PDB entry 8VDD | X-ray diffraction, 2.60 A resolution | chains A and B of the 3 polymer chains in the assembly

[Chain A]
Protein: MHC class II HLA-DQ-alpha chain
Organism: Homo sapiens
Reference sequence: Q30069 (Q30069_HUMAN); residues -1 to 182 here correspond to UniProt positions 1-184 (UniProt number = residue number + 2)
Amino-acid sequence (185 residues; numbered -1 to 183; the number before each row is that of its first residue; numbers below 1 keep their minus sign (Glu-1 is residue -1)):
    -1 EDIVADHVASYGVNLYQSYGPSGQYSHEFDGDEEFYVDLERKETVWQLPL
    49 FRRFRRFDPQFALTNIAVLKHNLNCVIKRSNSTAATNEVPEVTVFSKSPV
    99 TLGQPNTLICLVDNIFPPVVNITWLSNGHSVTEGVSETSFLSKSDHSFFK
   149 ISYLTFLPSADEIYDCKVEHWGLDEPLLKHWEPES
Not modelled in the structure: -1, 183
Differences from the reference sequence: engineered mutation Cys73 (Ile75 in Q30069); expression tag (183)
Disulfide bonds: Cys108-Cys164
Covalent attachments: N-acetylglucosamine (NAG) linked to Asn119

[Chain B]
Protein: MHC class II HLA-DQ-beta-1
Organism: Homo sapiens
Reference sequence: O19707 (O19707_HUMAN); residue numbers follow UniProt; this construct covers 1-192
Amino-acid sequence (192 residues; row label = number of the first residue in the row):
     1 RDSPEDFVYQFKGMCYFTNGTERVRLVTRYIYNREEYARFDSDVGVYRAV
    51 TPLGPPAAEYWNSQKEVLERTRAELDTVCRHNYQLELRTTLQRRVEPTVT
   101 ISPSRTEALNHHNLLVCSVTDFYPAQIKVRWFRNDQEETTGVVSTPLIRN
   151 GDWTFQILVMLEMTPQRGDVYTCHVEHPSLQNPIIVEWRAQS
Not modelled in the structure: 1-3, 104-113, 191-192
Disulfide bonds: Cys15-Cys79, Cys117-Cys173

[Chain A / chain B interface]
Contacting residue pairs (127):
  Ile1(A) - Arg25(B)
  Val2(A) - Thr18(B)
  Ala3(A) - Tyr16(B)  hydrophobic
  Ala3(A) - Phe17(B)
  Ala3(A) - Thr18(B)
  Asp4(A) - Phe17(B)  hydrogen bond (backbone-backbone)
  Asp4(A) - Thr18(B)
  Asp4(A) - Asn19(B)  hydrogen bond (side chain-backbone)
  His5(A) - Cys15(B)
  His5(A) - Tyr16(B)
  His5(A) - Phe17(B)  hydrogen bond (backbone-backbone)
  His5(A) - Tyr83(B)
  His5(A) - Leu91(B)
  Val6(A) - Cys15(B)
  Val6(A) - Tyr16(B)  hydrophobic
  Ala7(A) - Gly13(B)
  Ala7(A) - Met14(B)
  Ala7(A) - Cys15(B)  hydrogen bond (backbone-backbone)
  Ala7(A) - Phe17(B)  hydrophobic
  Ser8(A) - Gly13(B)
  Ser8(A) - Met14(B)
  Tyr9(A) - Gly13(B)  hydrogen bond (backbone-backbone)
  Tyr9(A) - Cys15(B)  hydrophobic
  Tyr9(A) - Val78(B)  hydrophobic
  Tyr9(A) - Asn82(B)
  Tyr9(A) - Glu86(B)  hydrogen bond
  Gly10(A) - Phe11(B)
  Gly10(A) - Lys12(B)
  Gly10(A) - Gly13(B)  hydrogen bond (backbone-backbone)
  Val11(A) - Phe11(B)
  Asn12(A) - Gln10(B)
  Asn12(A) - Phe11(B)  hydrogen bond (backbone-backbone)
  Leu13(A) - Val8(B)  hydrophobic
  Leu13(A) - Tyr9(B)
  Leu13(A) - Gln10(B)
  Tyr14(A) - Val8(B)
  Tyr14(A) - Tyr9(B)  hydrogen bond (backbone-backbone)
  Gln15(A) - Asp6(B)
  Gln15(A) - Phe7(B)
  Gln15(A) - Val8(B)
  Ser16(A) - Asp6(B)  hydrogen bond (backbone-side chain)
  Ser16(A) - Phe7(B)  hydrogen bond (backbone-backbone)
  Tyr17(A) - Pro4(B)  hydrophobic
  Tyr17(A) - Asp6(B)  hydrogen bond (backbone-side chain)
  Phe27(A) - Glu86(B)
  Phe27(A) - Thr90(B)
  Phe27(A) - Leu91(B)  hydrophobic
  Asp28(A) - Arg149(B)  hydrogen bond (backbone-side chain)
  Gly29(A) - Arg149(B)
  Asp30(A) - Tyr123(B)
  Asp30(A) - Arg149(B)  salt bridge
  Asp30(A) - Trp153(B)
  Glu31(A) - Trp153(B)  hydrogen bond (backbone-side chain)
  Glu32(A) - Glu86(B)
  Glu32(A) - Thr90(B)  hydrogen bond
  Glu32(A) - Trp153(B)
  Gln45(A) - Trp153(B)
  Leu46(A) - Arg93(B)
  Leu46(A) - Trp153(B)  hydrophobic
  Leu48(A) - Thr89(B)
  Phe49(A) - Thr89(B)
  Phe49(A) - Thr90(B)
  Phe49(A) - Trp153(B)  hydrophobic
  Phe52(A) - Thr89(B)
  Arg53(A) - Leu85(B)
  Arg53(A) - Glu86(B)  salt bridge
  Arg53(A) - Thr89(B)
  Leu67(A) - Tyr9(B)  hydrophobic
  Leu67(A) - Phe11(B)  hydrophobic
  Asn70(A) - Tyr9(B)  hydrogen bond
  Leu71(A) - Phe7(B)
  Leu71(A) - Val8(B)
  Leu71(A) - Tyr9(B)
  Leu71(A) - Tyr32(B)  hydrophobic
  Val74(A) - Tyr9(B)  hydrophobic
  Val74(A) - Tyr32(B)  hydrophobic
  Val74(A) - Leu53(B)  hydrophobic
  Ile75(A) - Phe7(B)  hydrophobic
  Ile75(A) - Tyr32(B)
  Arg77(A) - Leu53(B)  hydrogen bond (side chain-backbone)
  Arg77(A) - Pro56(B)
  Ser78(A) - Tyr32(B)  hydrogen bond
  Ser80(A) - Phe7(B)
  Thr81(A) - Phe7(B)
  Thr81(A) - Tyr32(B)  hydrogen bond (backbone-side chain)
  Thr81(A) - Asn33(B)  hydrogen bond (backbone-side chain)
  Ala82(A) - Glu5(B)
  Ala82(A) - Asp6(B)
  Ala82(A) - Phe7(B)
  Ala82(A) - Asn33(B)
  Ala83(A) - Asp6(B)  hydrogen bond (backbone-backbone)
  Ala83(A) - Asn33(B)
  Glu86(A) - Arg34(B)  salt bridge
  Phe93(A) - Ile148(B)  hydrophobic
  Phe93(A) - Gln156(B)
  Ser94(A) - Gln156(B)  hydrogen bond (backbone-side chain)
  Lys95(A) - Thr120(B)
  Lys95(A) - Asp121(B)
  Lys95(A) - Asn150(B)
  Lys95(A) - Asp152(B)  salt bridge
  Lys95(A) - Thr154(B)
  Lys95(A) - Gln156(B)
  Ser96(A) - Asp121(B)  hydrogen bond
  Pro97(A) - Thr100(B)
  Pro97(A) - Thr120(B)
  Ile107(A) - Asn150(B)
  Phe114(A) - Gln10(B)
  Phe114(A) - Asn33(B)
  Phe114(A) - Arg34(B)
  Pro115(A) - Asp6(B)
  Pro116(A) - Val8(B)
  Ser140(A) - Lys12(B)
  Lys141(A) - Lys12(B)  hydrogen bond (backbone-side chain)
  Asp143(A) - Arg34(B)  salt bridge
  His144(A) - Gln10(B)  hydrogen bond (backbone-side chain)
  His144(A) - Lys12(B)  hydrogen bond
  His144(A) - Ile31(B)
  His144(A) - Arg34(B)
  His144(A) - Glu36(B)  salt bridge
  Ser145(A) - Arg34(B)
  Phe146(A) - Gln10(B)
  Ile149(A) - Asn150(B)
  Ile149(A) - Gly151(B)
  Tyr151(A) - Asn150(B)  hydrogen bond (side chain-backbone)
  Tyr151(A) - Gly151(B)  hydrogen bond (side chain-backbone)
  Tyr151(A) - Asp152(B)  hydrogen bond (side chain-backbone)
  Trp169(A) - Pro4(B)
Also at the interface, not in a pair above, chain A (61 interface residues in all): His25, Thr136
Also at the interface, not in a pair above, chain B (52 interface residues in all): Gly20, Arg29, Tyr30, Tyr37, Trp61, Cys79, Arg88

[In short]
The interface between chain A and chain B involves 61 residues on one side and 52 on the other, with 29
hydrogen bonds and 6 salt bridges. Polar pairs include Asp30(A)-Arg149(B), Arg53(A)-Glu86(B) and
Glu86(A)-Arg34(B). Covalently linked N-acetylglucosamine: at Asn119(A).
Here chain A is MHC class II HLA-DQ-alpha chain and chain B is MHC class II HLA-DQ-beta-1, both from Homo
sapiens. Entry 8VDD (Crystal structure of Proinsulin C-peptide bound to HLA-DQ8) was determined by X-ray
diffraction together with 8VCX, 8VCY, 8VD0, 8VD2 and 8VDU from the same study.
